PDB entry 6F0L | electron microscopy, 4.77 A resolution (low resolution: residue-level contacts below are approximate; hydrogen-bond / salt-bridge calls are withheld) | chains 2 and Y of the 14 polymer chains in the assembly

== Chain 2 ==
Protein: DNA replication licensing factor MCM2
Organism: Saccharomyces cerevisiae (strain ATCC 204508 / S288c)
Notes: EC 3.6.4.12
UniProtKB: P29469 (MCM2_YEAST); residues 1-868 here = UniProt positions 1-868
Sequence (868 residues; row label = number of the first residue in the row):
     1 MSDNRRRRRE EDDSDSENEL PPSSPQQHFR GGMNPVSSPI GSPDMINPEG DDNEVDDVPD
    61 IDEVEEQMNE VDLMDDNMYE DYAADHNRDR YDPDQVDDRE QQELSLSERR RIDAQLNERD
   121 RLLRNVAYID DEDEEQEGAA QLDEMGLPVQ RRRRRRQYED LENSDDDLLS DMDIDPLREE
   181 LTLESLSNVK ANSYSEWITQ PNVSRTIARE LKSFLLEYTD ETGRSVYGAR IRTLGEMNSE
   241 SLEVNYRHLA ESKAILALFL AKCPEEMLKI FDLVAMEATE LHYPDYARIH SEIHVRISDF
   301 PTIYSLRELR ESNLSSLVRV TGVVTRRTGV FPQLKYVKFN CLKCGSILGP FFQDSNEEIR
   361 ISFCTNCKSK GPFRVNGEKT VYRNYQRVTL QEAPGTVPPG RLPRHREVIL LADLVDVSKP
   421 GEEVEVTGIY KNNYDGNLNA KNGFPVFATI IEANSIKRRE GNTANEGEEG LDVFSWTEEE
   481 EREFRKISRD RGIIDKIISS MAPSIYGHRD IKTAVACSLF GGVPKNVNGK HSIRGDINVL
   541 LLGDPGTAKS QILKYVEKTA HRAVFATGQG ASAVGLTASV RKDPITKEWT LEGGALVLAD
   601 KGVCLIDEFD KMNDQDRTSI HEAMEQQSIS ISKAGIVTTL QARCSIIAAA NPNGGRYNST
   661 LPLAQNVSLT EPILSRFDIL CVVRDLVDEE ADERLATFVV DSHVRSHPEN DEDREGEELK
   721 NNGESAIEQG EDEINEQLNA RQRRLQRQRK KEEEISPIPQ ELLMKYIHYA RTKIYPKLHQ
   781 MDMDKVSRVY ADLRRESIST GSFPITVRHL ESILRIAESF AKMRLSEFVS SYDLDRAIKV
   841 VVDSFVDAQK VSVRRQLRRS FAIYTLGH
Unresolved in the structure: 1-200, 461-472, 707-755, 865-868
Residues lining bound ligands: ADP (adenosine-5'-diphosphate): Arg-676, Val-807, Arg-808
Swiss-Prot annotation at these positions:
  - zinc finger: Cys-341 to Cys-367 (C4-type)
  - motif: Ser-675 to Asp-678 (Arginine finger)
  - binding site (ATP): Gly-543 to Ser-550
  - modified residue (Phosphoserine): Ser-14, Ser-16, Ser-23, Ser-164, Ser-170
  - natural variant: Glu-392 (E392K: In allele MCM2-1)
  - mutagenesis: Cys-364 (C364Y/F/S/H: Loss of activity), Cys-367 (C367Y/F/S/H: Loss of activity), Lys-549 (K549A: Reduces MCM2-7 complex helicase activity. Abolishes MCM2-7 complex helicase activity; when associated with MCM5 A-422. Reduces MCM2-7 complex helicase activity; when associated with MCM3 A-415), Arg-676 (R676A: Loss of MCM2-7 complex helicase activity)

== Chain Y ==
Molecule: 62-nt DNA strand
Sequence (62 nucleotides; each row starts with the number of its first residue):
   200 TGCATGCATG CATGCATGCA TGCATGCATG CATGCATGCA TGCATGCATG CATGCATGCA
   260 TG

== Interface between chain 2 and chain Y ==
Pairs across the interface (5; chain 2 residue first):
  Pro-372(2) / DC230(Y)
  Lys-582(2) / DA219(Y)
  Pro-584(2) / DA219(Y)
  Lys-587(2) / DA219(Y)
  Lys-587(2) / DT220(Y)
Also at the interface, not in a pair above, chain 2 (6 interface residues in all): Gly-371, Asp-614
Also at the interface, not in a pair above, chain Y (5 interface residues in all): DC210, DC218

== In short ==
6 residues of chain 2 and 5 residues of chain Y are in contact. Bound to chain 2: ADP. From UniProt: 8
ATP-binding residues and 4 mutagenesis sites on chain 2.
Here chain 2 is DNA replication licensing factor MCM2 (Saccharomyces cerevisiae (strain ATCC 204508 / S288c))
and chain Y is a 62-nt DNA strand. Entry 6F0L (S. cerevisiae MCM double hexamer bound to duplex DNA) was
determined by electron microscopy.
